PDB entry 6EYD | electron microscopy, 4.22 A resolution (low resolution: residue-level contacts below are approximate; hydrogen-bond / salt-bridge calls are withheld) | chains B and D of the 6 polymer chains in the assembly

== Chain B ==
Protein: DNA-directed RNA polymerase subunit alpha
From: Mycobacterium smegmatis (strain ATCC 700084 / mc(2)155)
Notes: EC 2.7.7.6
Reference sequence: A0QSL8 (RPOA_MYCS2); residues 1-350 here = UniProt positions 1-350
Sequence (350 residues; numbered 1 to 350; the number before each row is that of its first residue):
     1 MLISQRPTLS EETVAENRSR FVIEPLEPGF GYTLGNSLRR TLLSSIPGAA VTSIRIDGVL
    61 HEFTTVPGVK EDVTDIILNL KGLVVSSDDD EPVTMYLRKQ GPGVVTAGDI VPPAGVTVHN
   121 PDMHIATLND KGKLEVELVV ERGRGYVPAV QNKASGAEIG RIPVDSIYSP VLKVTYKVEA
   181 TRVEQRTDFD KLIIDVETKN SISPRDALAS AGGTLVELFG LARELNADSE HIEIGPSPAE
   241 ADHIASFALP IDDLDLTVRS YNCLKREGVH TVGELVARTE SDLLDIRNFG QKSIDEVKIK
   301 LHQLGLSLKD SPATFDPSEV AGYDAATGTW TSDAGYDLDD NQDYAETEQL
Disordered / not traced: 234-350

== Chain D ==
Protein: DNA-directed RNA polymerase subunit beta'
From: Mycobacterium smegmatis (strain ATCC 700084 / mc(2)155)
Notes: EC 2.7.7.6
Reference sequence: A0QS66 (RPOC_MYCS2); numbering as in UniProt (aligned over 2-1317)
Sequence (1325 residues; row label = number of the first residue in the row):
     1 VLDVNFFDEL RIGLATADDI RNWSYGEVKK PETINYRTLK PEKDGLFCEK IFGPTRDWEC
    61 YCGKYKRVRF KGIICERCGV EVTRAKVRRE RMGHIELAAP VTHIWYFKGV PSRLGYLLDL
   121 APKDLEKIIY FAAYVITSVD DEMRHNELST LEAEMAVEKK AVEDQRDADL EARAQKLEAD
   181 LAELEAEGAK SDVRRKVRDS GEREMRQLRD RAQRELDRLD EIWNTFTKLA PKQLIVDEVL
   241 YRELQDRYGE YFTGAMGAES IKKLIENFDI DAEAESLREV IRSGKGQKKL RALKRLKVVA
   301 AFQQSGNSPM GMVLDAVPVI PPELRPMVQL DGGRFATSDL NDLYRRVINR NNRLKRLIDL
   361 GAPEIIVNNE KRMLQESVDA LFDNGRRGRP VTGPGNRPLK SLSDLLKGKQ GRFRQNLLGK
   421 RVDYSGRSVI VVGPQLKLHQ CGLPKLMALE LFKPFVMKRL VDLNHAQNIK SAKRMVERQR
   481 PQVWDVLEEV IAEHPVLLNR APTLHRLGIQ AFEPQLVEGK AIQLHPLVCE AFNADFDGDQ
   541 MAVHLPLSAE AQAEARILML SSNNILSPAS GKPLAMPRLD MVTGLYYLTT LVEGATGEYQ
   601 AATKDAPEQG VYSSPAEAIM AMDRGALSVR AKIKVRLTEL RPPTDLEAQL FENGWKPGDA
   661 WTAETTLGRV MFNELLPKSY PFVNEQMHKK VQARIINDLA ERFPMIVVAQ TVDKLKDAGF
   721 YWATRSGVTV SMADVLVPPQ KQEILERHEA EADAIERKYQ RGALNHTERN ESLVKIWQDA
   781 TEEVGKALEE FYPADNPIIT IVKSGATGNL TQTRTLAGMK GLVTNPKGEF IPRPIKSSFR
   841 EGLTVLEYFI NTHGARKGLA DTALRTADSG YLTRRLVDVS QDVIVREHDC ETERGINVTL
   901 AERGPDGTLI RDAHVETSAF ARTLATDAVD ANGNVIIERG HDLGDPAIDA LLAAGITTVK
   961 VRSVLTCTSA TGVCAMCYGR SMATGKLVDI GEAVGIVAAQ SIGEPGTQLT MRTFHQGGVT
  1021 GGADIVGGLP RVQELFEARV PRNKAPIADV AGRVRLEESD KFFKITIVPD DGGEEVVYDK
  1081 LSKRQRLRVI THEDGTEGVL SDGDHVEVGD QLMEGAADPH EVLRVQGPRE VQIHLVKEVQ
  1141 EVYRAQGVSI HDKHIEVIVR QMLRRVTIID SGSTEFLPGS LTERAEFEAE NRRVVAEGGE
  1201 PAAGRPVLMG ITKASLATDS WLSAASFQET TRVLTDAAIN CRSDKLNGLK ENVIIGKLIP
  1261 AGTGISRYRN IQVQPTEEAR AAAYTIPSYE DQYYSPDFGQ ATGAAVPLDD YGYSDYRHHH
  1321 HHHHH
Disordered / not traced: 1-3, 186-191, 907-909, 1011-1026, 1090-1097, 1196-1201, 1284-1325
Construct notes: expression tag (1, 1318-1325)
UniProt features mapped onto this chain:
  - binding site (Zn(2+)): C60, C62, C75, C78, C890, C967, C974, C977
  - binding site (Mg(2+)): D535, D537, D539
Metal / ion sites: Zn2+ site 1: C60, C62, C75, C78; Mg2+: D537, D539; Zn2+ site 2: C890, C967, C974, C977
Reported in the primary citation:
  - conformationally variable residues (domain motion): K123, R214

== Chain B / chain D interface ==
Pairs across the interface (38; chain B residue first):
  R39(B) - D623(D)
  R40(B) - D623(D)
  L43(B) - M620(D)
  L43(B) - D623(D)
  H61(B) - K604(D)
  F63(B) - K604(D)
  T74(B) - E608(D)
  T74(B) - V611(D)
  D75(B) - R636(D)
  L78(B) - S613(D)
  L78(B) - R636(D)
  N79(B) - R636(D)
  K81(B) - V611(D)
  K81(B) - S613(D)
  G145(B) - M620(D)
  Y146(B) - Y612(D)
  Y146(B) - E617(D)
  Y146(B) - M620(D)
  Y146(B) - A621(D)
  Y146(B) - R624(D)
  I162(B) - P607(D)
  P163(B) - P607(D)
  D165(B) - V611(D)
  I167(B) - S613(D)
  I167(B) - E617(D)
  I167(B) - M620(D)
  S169(B) - M620(D)
  L172(B) - A616(D)
  L172(B) - M620(D)
  K173(B) - P615(D)
  K173(B) - A616(D)
  E184(B) - W484(D)
  Q185(B) - K445(D)
  Q185(B) - W484(D)
  R186(B) - K445(D)
  T187(B) - K445(D)
  T187(B) - E518(D)
  D188(B) - E518(D)
Other interface residues (no listed pair), chain B (28 interface residues in all): G82, V147, P148, V171
Other interface residues (no listed pair), chain D (21 interface residues in all): V517, I619, A626, T662

== Overview ==
28 residues of chain B and 21 residues of chain D are in contact. C60(D), C62(D), C75(D) and C78(D) form the
Zn2+ site 1. D537(D) and D539(D) form the Mg2+ site. Curated annotation (UniProt) lists 8 Zn2+-binding
residues and 3 Mg2+-binding residues on chain D. From the paper: conformational variability at K123(D) and
R214(D).
Here chain B is DNA-directed RNA polymerase subunit alpha and chain D is DNA-directed RNA polymerase subunit
beta', both from Mycobacterium smegmatis (strain ATCC 700084 / mc(2)155). Entry 6EYD (Structure of
Mycobacterium smegmatis RNA polymerase Sigma-A holoenzyme) was determined by electron microscopy together with
6F6W from the same study.
